PDB entry 6PO2 | electron microscopy, 3.60 A resolution | chains A and H of the 11 polymer chains in the assembly

# Chain A
Molecule: RNA-directed RNA polymerase
From: Bluetongue virus 1
Notes: EC 2.7.7.48
Reference sequence: W0G557 (W0G557_9REOV); residue numbers follow UniProt; this construct covers 1-1302
Sequence (1302 residues; row label = number of the first residue in the row):
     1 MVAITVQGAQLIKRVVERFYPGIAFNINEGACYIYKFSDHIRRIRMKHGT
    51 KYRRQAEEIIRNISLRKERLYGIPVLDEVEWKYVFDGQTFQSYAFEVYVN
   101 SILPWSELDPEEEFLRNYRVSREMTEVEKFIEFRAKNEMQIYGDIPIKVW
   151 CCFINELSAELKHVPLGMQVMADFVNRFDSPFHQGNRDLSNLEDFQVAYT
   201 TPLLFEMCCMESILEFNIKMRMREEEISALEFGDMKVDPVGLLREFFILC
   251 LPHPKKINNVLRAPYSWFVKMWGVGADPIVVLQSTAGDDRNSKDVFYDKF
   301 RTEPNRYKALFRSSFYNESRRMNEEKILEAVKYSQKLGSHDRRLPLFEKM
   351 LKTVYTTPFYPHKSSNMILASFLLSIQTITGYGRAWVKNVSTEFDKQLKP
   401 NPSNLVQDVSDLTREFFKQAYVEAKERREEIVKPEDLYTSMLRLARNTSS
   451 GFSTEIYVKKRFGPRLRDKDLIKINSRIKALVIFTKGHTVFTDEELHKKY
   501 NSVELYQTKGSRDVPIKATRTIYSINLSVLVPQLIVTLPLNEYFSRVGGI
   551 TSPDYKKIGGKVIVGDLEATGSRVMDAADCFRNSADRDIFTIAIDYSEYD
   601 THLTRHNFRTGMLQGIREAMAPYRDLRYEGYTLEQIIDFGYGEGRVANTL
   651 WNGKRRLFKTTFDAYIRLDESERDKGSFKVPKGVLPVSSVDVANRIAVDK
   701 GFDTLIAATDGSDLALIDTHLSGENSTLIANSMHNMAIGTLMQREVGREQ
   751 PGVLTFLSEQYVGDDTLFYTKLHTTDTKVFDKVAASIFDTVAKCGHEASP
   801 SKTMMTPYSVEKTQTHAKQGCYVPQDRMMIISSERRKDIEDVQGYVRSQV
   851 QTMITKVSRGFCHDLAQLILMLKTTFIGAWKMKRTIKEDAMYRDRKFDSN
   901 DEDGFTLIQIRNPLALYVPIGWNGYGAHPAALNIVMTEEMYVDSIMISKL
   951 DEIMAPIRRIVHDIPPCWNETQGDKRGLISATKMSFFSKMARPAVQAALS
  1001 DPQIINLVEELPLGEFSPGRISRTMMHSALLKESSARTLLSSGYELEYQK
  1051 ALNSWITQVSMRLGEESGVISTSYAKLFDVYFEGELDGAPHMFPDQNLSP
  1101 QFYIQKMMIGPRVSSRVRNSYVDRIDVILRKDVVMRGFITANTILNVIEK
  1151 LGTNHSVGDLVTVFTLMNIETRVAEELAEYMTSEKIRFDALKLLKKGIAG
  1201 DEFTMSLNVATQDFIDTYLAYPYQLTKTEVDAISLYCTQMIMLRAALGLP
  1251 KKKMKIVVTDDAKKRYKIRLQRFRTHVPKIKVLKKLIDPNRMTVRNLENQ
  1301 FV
Disordered / not traced: 1, 446-489, 972-984

# Chain H
Molecule: Inner core structural protein VP3
From: Bluetongue virus 1
Reference sequence: Q1AE73 (Q1AE73_9REOV); numbering as in UniProt (aligned over 1-901)
Sequence (901 residues; each row starts with the number of its first residue):
     1 MAAQNEQRPERIKTTPYLEGDVLSSDSGPLLSVFALQEIMQKVRQVQADY
    51 MTATREVDFTVPDVQKILDDIKALAAEQVYKIVKVPSISFRHIVMQSRDR
   101 VLRVDTYYEEMSQVGDVITEDEPEKFYSTIIKKVRFIRGKGSFILHDIPT
   151 RDHRGMEVAEPEVLGVEFKNVLPVLTAEHRAMIQNALDGSIIENGNVATR
   201 DVDVFIGACSEPVYRIYNRLQGYIEAVQLQELRNSIGWLERLGHRKRITY
   251 SQEVLTDFRRQDTIWVLALQLPVNPQVVWDVPRSSIANLIMNIATCLPTG
   301 EYIAPNPRISSITLTQRITTTGPFAILTGSTPTAQQLNDVRKIYLALMFP
   351 GQIILDLKIDPGERMDPAVRMVAGVVGHLLFTAGGRFTNLTQNMARQLDI
   401 ALNDYLLYMYNTRVQVNYGPTGEPLDFQIGRNQYDCNVFRADFATGTGYN
   451 GWATIDVEYREPAPYVHAQRYIRYCGIDSRELINPTTYGIGMTYHCYNEM
   501 LRMLVAAGKDSEAAYFRSMLPFHMVRFARINQIINEDLHSVFSLPDDMFN
   551 ALLPDLIAGAHQNADPVVLDVSWISLWFAFNRSFEPTHRNEMLEVAPLIE
   601 SVYASELSVMKVDMRHLSLMQRRFPDVLIQARPSHFWKAVLNDSPEAVKA
   651 VMNLSHSHNFINIRDMMRWVMLPSLQPSLKLALEEEAWAAANDFEDLMLT
   701 DQVYMHRDMLPEPRLDDIERFRQEGFYYTNMLEAPPEIDRVVQYTYEIAR
   751 LQANMGQFRAALRRIMDDDDWVRFGGVLRTVRVKFYDARPPDDVLQGLPF
   801 SYDTNERGGLAYATIKYATETTIFYLIYNVEFSNTPDSLVLINPTYTMTK
   851 VFINKRIVERVRVGQILAVLNRRFVAYKGKMRIMDITQSLKMGTKLAAPT
   901 V
Disordered / not traced: 1-33
Reported in the primary citation:
  - conformationally variable residues (helix shift): F34 to M51

# Chain A / chain H interface
Pairs across the interface (26):
  R428(A) - Q336(H)
  R428(A) - E363(H)  salt bridge
  E430(A) - Q335(H)  hydrogen bond
  E435(A) - R55(H)  salt bridge
  R627(A) - P62(H)
  P993(A) - Q47(H)  hydrogen bond (backbone-side chain)
  A994(A) - Q47(H)
  A997(A) - Q47(H)
  A997(A) - Y50(H)  hydrophobic
  S1000(A) - Y50(H)
  D1001(A) - V46(H)
  P1002(A) - V46(H)
  E1009(A) - I39(H)
  E1009(A) - V43(H)
  L1013(A) - L36(H)  hydrophobic
  H1155(A) - R308(H)  hydrogen bond (backbone-side chain)
  G1158(A) - R44(H)
  G1158(A) - P307(H)
  D1159(A) - M40(H)
  D1159(A) - R44(H)  salt bridge
  T1162(A) - M40(H)
  V1163(A) - M40(H)  hydrophobic
  E1175(A) - S330(H)
  E1175(A) - T331(H)
  E1179(A) - G329(H)
  K1185(A) - I318(H)
Also at the interface, not in a pair above, chain A (28 interface residues in all): R624, D625, Q996, I1005, S1156, V1157, I1186, M1292
Also at the interface, not in a pair above, chain H (24 interface residues in all): A35, Q37, K42, D63, T319

# Summary
28 residues of chain A and 24 residues of chain H are in contact, with 3 hydrogen bonds and 3 salt bridges.
Among the polar pairs are R428(A)-E363(H), E435(A)-R55(H) and D1159(A)-R44(H). The paper reports
conformational variability at F34(H).
Chain A is RNA-directed RNA polymerase and chain H is Inner core structural protein VP3, both from Bluetongue
virus 1; the structure, In situ structure of BTV RNA-dependent RNA polymerase in BTV core, was determined by
electron microscopy, deposited together with 6PNS.
